7ZRE - chains D and B of the 4 polymer chains in the assembly; structure by electron microscopy, 3.40 A resolution.

== Chain D ==
Protein: Potassium-transporting ATPase KdpF subunit
Organism: Escherichia coli
Reference sequence: P36937 (KDPF_ECOLI); residue numbers follow UniProt; this construct covers 1-27
Chain sequence (27 residues; row label = number of the first residue in the row):
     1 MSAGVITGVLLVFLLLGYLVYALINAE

== Chain B ==
Protein: Potassium-transporting ATPase ATP-binding subunit
Organism: Escherichia coli
Notes: EC 7.2.2.6
Reference sequence: P03960 (KDPB_ECOLI); residues 1-682 here = UniProt positions 1-682
Chain sequence (682 residues; row label = number of the first residue in the row):
     1 MSRKQLALFEPTLVVQALKEAVKKLNPQAQWRNPVMFIVWIGSLLTTCIS
    51 IAMASGAMPGNALFSAAISGWLWITVLFANFAEALAEGRSKAQANSLKGV
   101 KKTAFARKLREPKYGAAADKVPADQLRKGDIVLVEAGDIIPCDGEVIEGG
   151 ASVDESAITGESAPVIRESGGDFASVTGGTRILSDWLVIECSVNPGETFL
   201 DRMIAMVEGAQRRKTPNEIALTILLIALTIVFLLATATLWPFSAWGGNAV
   251 SVTVLVALLVCLIPTTIGGLLSAIGVAGMSRMLGANVIATSGRAVEAAGD
   301 VDVLLLDKTGTITLGNRQASEFIPAQGVDEKTLADAAQLASLADETPEGR
   351 SIVILAKQRFNLRERDVQSLHATFVPFTAQSRMSGINIDNRMIRKGSVDA
   401 IRRHVEANGGHFPTDVDQKVDQVARQGATPLVVVEGSRVLGVIALKDIVK
   451 GGIKERFAQLRKMGIKTVMITGDNRLTAAAIAAEAGVDDFLAEATPEAKL
   501 ALIRQYQAEGRLVAMTGDGTNDAPALAQADVAVAMNSGTQAAKEAGNMVD
   551 LDSNPTKLIEVVHIGKQMLMTRGSLTTFSIANDVAKYFAIIPAAFAATYP
   601 QLNALNIMCLHSPDSAILSAVIFNALIIVFLIPLALKGVSYKPLTASAML
   651 RRNLWIYGLGGLLVPFIGIKVIDLLLTVCGLV
Unresolved in the structure: 1-9
Modified / non-standard residues: Ser162 (phosphoserine; SEP); Asp307 (aspartyl phosphate; PHD)
UniProt features mapped onto this chain:
  - active site: Asp307 (4-aspartylphosphate intermediate)
  - binding site (ATP): Asp344, Glu348, Phe377 to Ser384, Lys395
  - binding site (Mg(2+)): Asp518, Asp522
  - modified residue: Ser162 (Phosphoserine)
  - mutagenesis: Asp300 (D300E/N: Does not affect formation of the phosphorylated intermediate), Asp307 (D307E/N/Q: Unable to form a phosphorylated intermediate and lacks ATPase activity), Phe377 (F377A: Loss of ATPase activity; F377Y: Slight decrease in ATPase activity), Ser384 (S384A/T: Decrease in ATPase activity), Lys395 (K395A: Strong decrease in ATPase activity), Asp399 (D399A: Decrease in ATPase activity)
From the paper describing this entry:
  - post-translational modification sites: Ser162, Asp307
  - contacts within the chain: Asp307-Lys499, Ser162-Lys357, Ser162-Arg363
  - conformationally variable residues (helix shift, loop rearrangement): Thr198 to Glu208, Asp307, Gly538 to Ala545
  - contacts within the chain: Ser162-Lys357 (from molecular simulation)

== Interface between chain D and chain B ==
Pairs across the interface (20; chain D residue first):
  Val5(D) - Trp240(B)  hydrophobic
  Leu11(D) - Leu45(B)  hydrophobic
  Val12(D) - Ala237(B)  hydrophobic
  Leu15(D) - Ile38(B)  hydrophobic
  Leu15(D) - Leu233(B)  hydrophobic
  Leu16(D) - Ile230(B)  hydrophobic
  Leu16(D) - Leu233(B)  hydrophobic
  Leu16(D) - Leu234(B)  hydrophobic
  Tyr18(D) - Trp31(B)  hydrogen bond (side chain-backbone)
  Tyr18(D) - Pro34(B)
  Tyr18(D) - Phe37(B)
  Leu19(D) - Ile226(B)
  Leu19(D) - Thr229(B)
  Leu19(D) - Ile230(B)  hydrophobic
  Leu19(D) - Leu233(B)  hydrophobic
  Ala22(D) - Pro34(B)  hydrophobic
  Ala22(D) - Ile226(B)
  Leu23(D) - Ile226(B)  hydrophobic
  Ala26(D) - Ile219(B)
  Glu27(D) - Arg32(B)
Interface residues without a listed pair, chain D (12 interface residues in all): Val20
Interface residues without a listed pair, chain B (19 interface residues in all): Asn33, Ile41, Lys214, Ile223, Ala227

== Overview ==
12 residues of chain D face 19 of chain B across their interface; the contacts include 1 hydrogen bond. Its
one hydrogen-bonded contact is Tyr18(D)-Trp31(B). The paper reports modification sites Ser162(B) and
Asp307(B); conformational variability at Thr198(B), Asp307(B) and Gly538(B).
Chain D is Potassium-transporting ATPase KdpF subunit and chain B is Potassium-transporting ATPase ATP-binding
subunit, both from Escherichia coli; the structure, Cryo-EM map of the WT KdpFABC complex in the E1-P tight
conformation, under turnover conditions, was determined by electron microscopy together with 7ZRD, 7ZRG, 7ZRH,
7ZRI, 7ZRJ, 7ZRK, 7ZRL and 7ZRM from the same study.
